PDB entry 7NFY | electron microscopy, 3.90 A resolution | chains D and F of the 7 polymer chains in the assembly

# Chain D (and F)
Protein: Lon protease homolog, mitochondrial
Organism: Homo sapiens
Notes: EC 3.4.21.53; chain F of this document is another copy of the same molecule, construct and numbering; everything in this record applies to it too
UniProt: P36776 (LONM_HUMAN); residues 115-959 here = UniProt positions 115-959
Amino-acid sequence (853 residues; row label = number of the first residue in the row):
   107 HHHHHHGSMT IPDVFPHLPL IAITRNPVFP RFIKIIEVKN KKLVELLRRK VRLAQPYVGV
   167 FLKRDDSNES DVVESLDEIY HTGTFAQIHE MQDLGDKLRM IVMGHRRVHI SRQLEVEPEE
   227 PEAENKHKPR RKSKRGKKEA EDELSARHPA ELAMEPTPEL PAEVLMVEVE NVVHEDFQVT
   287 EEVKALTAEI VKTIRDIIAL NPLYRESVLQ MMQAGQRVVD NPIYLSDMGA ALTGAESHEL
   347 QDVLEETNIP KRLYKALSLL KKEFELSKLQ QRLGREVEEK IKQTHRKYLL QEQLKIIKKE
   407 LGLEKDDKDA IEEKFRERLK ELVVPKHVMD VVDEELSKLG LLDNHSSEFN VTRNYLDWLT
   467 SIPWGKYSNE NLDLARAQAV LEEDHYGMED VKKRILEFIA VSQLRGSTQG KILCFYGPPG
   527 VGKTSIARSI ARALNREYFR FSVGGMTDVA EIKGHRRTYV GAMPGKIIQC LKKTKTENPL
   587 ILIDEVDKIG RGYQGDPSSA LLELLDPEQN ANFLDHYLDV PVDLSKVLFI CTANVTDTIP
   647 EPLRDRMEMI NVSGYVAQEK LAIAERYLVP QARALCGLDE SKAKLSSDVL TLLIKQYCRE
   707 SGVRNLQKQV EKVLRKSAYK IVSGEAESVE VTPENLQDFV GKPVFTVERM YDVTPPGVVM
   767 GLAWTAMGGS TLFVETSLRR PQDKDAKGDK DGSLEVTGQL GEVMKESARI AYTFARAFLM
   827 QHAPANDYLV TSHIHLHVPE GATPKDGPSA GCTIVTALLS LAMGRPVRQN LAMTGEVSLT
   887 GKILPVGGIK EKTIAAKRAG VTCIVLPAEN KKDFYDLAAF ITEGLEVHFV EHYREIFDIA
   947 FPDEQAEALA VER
Not modelled in the structure: 107-122, 222-271, 949-959
Construct notes: expression tag (107-114)
Metal / ion sites: Mg2+: T530 (together with ATP-gamma-S)
Residues lining bound ligands:
  - ATP-gamma-S (AGS; phosphothiophosphoric acid-adenylate ester), molecule 1: D490, H491, Y492, P524, P525, G526, V527, G528, K529, T530, S531, N640, Y661, I669, Y673, R710
  - ATP-gamma-S (AGS), molecule 2: D612, E614, P648, R652
Curated features (UniProtKB/Swiss-Prot):
  - active site: S855, K898
  - binding site (ATP): G523 to T530
  - natural variant: E476 (E476A: In CODASS), S631 (S631Y: In CODASS), A670 (A670V: In CODASS), R672 (R672C: In CODASS), P676 (P676S: In CODASS), R679 (R679H: In CODASS), R721 (R721G: In CODASS), A724 (A724V: In CODASS), P749 (P749S: In CODASS), G767 (G767E: In CODASS), I927 (deletion: In CODASS)
  - mutagenesis: K529 (K529R: Abolishes ATPase activity, and presumably ATP-driven protein unfolding, but does not block access to the proteolytic active site or prevent a substrate from binding to it), W770 (W770A: Has low basal, but normal stimulated ATPase activity, and retains peptidase activity; W770P: Has normal basal, but low stimulated ATPase activity, and abolishes peptidase activity), S855 (S855A: Lacks both ATPase and protease activity, but retains DNA binding activity), T880 (T880V: Enhances the basal, but not the stimulated ATPase activity), G893 (G893A: Has low basal, but normal stimulated ATPase activity, and retains peptidase activity; G893P: Has normal basal, but low stimulated ATPase activity, and abolishes peptidase activity), G894 (G894A/S: Enhances the basal, but not the stimulated ATPase activity, and retains peptidase activity; G894P: Enhances the basal, but not the stimulated ATPase activity, and abolishes peptidase activity)
From the paper describing this entry:
  - binding site for ATP-gamma-S: R652
  - contacts within the chain: C520-C637
  - mutagenesis - K529R, E591Q, T803V, E812A, S855A: abolished catalytic activity (proteolytic activity)
  - mutagenesis - S855A: unchanged catalytic activity (ATPase activity)
  - catalytic residues: T803, H841, H843, S855
  - catalytic residues: E801, R815, K898 (proposed by the authors, not directly observed)
  - mutagenesis - T803V: decreased catalytic activity on ATPase
  - mutagenesis - H841F, H843F: abolished catalytic activity on proteolytically
  - mutagenesis - E801A: decreased catalytic activity (protease activity)
  - mutagenesis - E801A, E812A: decreased catalytic activity (ATPase activity)
  - binding site for ATP-gamma-S: G526, V527, G528, T530 (proposed by the authors, not directly observed)
  - mutagenesis - K529R, E591Q: abolished catalytic activity on ATPase

# Chain D / chain F interface
Residue-residue contacts (10):
  K147(D) - V324(F)
  R154(D) - R137(F)
  R154(D) - H211(F)
  V157(D) - Q161(F)
  V157(D) - Q193(F)
  R158(D) - Q161(F)  hydrogen bond (backbone-side chain)
  L159(D) - Q161(F)  hydrogen bond (backbone-side chain)
  A160(D) - Q161(F)
  K203(D) - M317(F)
  K203(D) - M318(F)  hydrogen bond
Also at the interface, not in a pair above, chain F (8 interface residues in all): R212

# Overview
7 residues of chain D and 8 residues of chain F are in contact, with 3 hydrogen bonds. Polar pairs include
R158(D)-Q161(F), L159(D)-Q161(F) and K203(D)-M318(F). From the paper: catalytic residues T803(D), H841(D) and
H843(D) among others; K529R, E591Q and T803V of chain D, among others, abolish catalytic activity (proteolytic
activity); 8 substitutions were tested in all.
Both chains are Lon protease homolog, mitochondrial (Homo sapiens). Entry 7NFY (P1a-state of wild type human
mitochondrial LONP1 protease with bound substrate protein and ATPgS) was determined by electron microscopy,
deposited together with 7NG4, 7NG5, 7NGC and 7NGF.
